PDB entry 8Y9F | electron microscopy, 3.30 A resolution | chains D and F of the 6 polymer chains in the assembly

[Chain D (and F)]
Protein: Tubulin beta-1 chain
From: Caenorhabditis elegans
Notes: chain F of this document is another copy of the same molecule, construct and numbering; everything in this record applies to it too
Reference sequence: P12456 (TBB1_CAEEL); numbering as in UniProt (aligned over 1-441)
Sequence (441 residues; each row starts with the number of its first residue):
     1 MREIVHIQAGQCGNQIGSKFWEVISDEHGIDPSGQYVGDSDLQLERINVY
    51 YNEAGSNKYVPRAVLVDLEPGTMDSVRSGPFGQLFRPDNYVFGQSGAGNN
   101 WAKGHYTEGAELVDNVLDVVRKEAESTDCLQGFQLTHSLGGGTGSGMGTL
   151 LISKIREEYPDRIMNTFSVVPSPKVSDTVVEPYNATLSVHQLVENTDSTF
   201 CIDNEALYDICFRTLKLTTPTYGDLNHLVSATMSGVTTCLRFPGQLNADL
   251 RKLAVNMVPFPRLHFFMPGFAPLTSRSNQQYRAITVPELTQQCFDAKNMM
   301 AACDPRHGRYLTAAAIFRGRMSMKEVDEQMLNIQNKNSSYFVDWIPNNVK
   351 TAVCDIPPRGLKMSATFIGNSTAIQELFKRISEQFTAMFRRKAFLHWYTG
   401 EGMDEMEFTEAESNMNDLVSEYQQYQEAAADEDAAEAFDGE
Not modelled in the structure: 428-441
Ligand contacts: phosphomethylphosphonic acid guanylate ester (G2P): Gly10, Gln11, Cys12, Gln15, Ile16, Asp67, Gly96, Ala97, Gly98, Asn99, Ser138, Gly140, Gly141, Gly142, Thr143, Gly144, Ser145, Val169, Asp177, Glu181, Asn204, Leu207, Tyr222, Leu225, Asn226
Swiss-Prot annotation at these positions:
  - binding site (GTP): Gln11, Glu69, Ser138, Gly142, Thr143, Gly144, Asn204, Asn226
  - binding site (Mg(2+)): Glu69

[Chain D / chain F interface]
Contacting residue pairs (12; chain D residue first):
  Glu53(D) - Ala283(F)
  Ala54(D) - Gln280(F)
  Ala54(D) - Arg282(F)
  Ala54(D) - Ala283(F)
  Lys58(D) - Gln280(F)
  Lys58(D) - Tyr281(F)
  Val60(D) - Tyr281(F)  hydrophobic
  Gln83(D) - Tyr281(F)  hydrogen bond (backbone-side chain)
  Phe85(D) - Tyr281(F)
  Arg86(D) - Tyr281(F)  hydrogen bond (side chain-backbone)
  Pro87(D) - Asn278(F)
  Pro87(D) - Tyr281(F)
Other interface residues (no listed pair), chain D (10 interface residues in all): Gly55, Leu84
Other interface residues (no listed pair), chain F (6 interface residues in all): Ser277

[Overview]
The interface between chain D and chain F involves 10 residues on one side and 6 on the other, with 2 hydrogen
bonds. Polar pairs include Gln83(D)-Tyr281(F) and Arg86(D)-Tyr281(F). Bound to chain D:
phosphomethylphosphonic acid guanylate ester.
Chain D and chain F are both Tubulin beta-1 chain (Caenorhabditis elegans); the structure, ATAT-2 bound
MEC-12/MEC-7 microtubule, was determined by electron microscopy (same publication as 8YAJ, 8YAL and 8YAR).
